7MSH - chains A and D of the 55 polymer chains in the assembly; structure by electron microscopy, 3.23 A resolution.

# Chain A
Molecule: 23S rRNA
Source organism: Mycobacterium tuberculosis (strain ATCC 25618 / H37Rv)
Sequence (3138 nucleotides; row label = number of the first residue in the row):
     1 UUGUAAGUGU CUAAGGGCGC AUGGUGGAUG CCUUGGCAUC GAGAGCCGAU GAAGGACGUG
    61 GGAGGCUGCG AUAUGCCUCG GGGAGCUGUC AACCGAGCGU GGAUCCGAGG AUUUCCGAAU
   121 GGGGAAACCC AGCACGAGUG AUGUCGUGCU ACCCGCAUCU GAAUAUAUAG GGUGCGGGAG
   181 GGAACGCGGG GAAGUGAAAC AUCUCAGUAC CCGUAGGAGG AGAAAACAAU UGUGAUUCCG
   241 CAAGUAGUGG CGAGCGAACG CGGAACAGGC UAAACCGCAC GCAUGGGUAA CCGGGUAGGG
   301 GUUGUGUGUG CGGGGUUGUG GGAGGAUAUG UCUCAGCGCU ACCCGGCUGA GAGGCAGUCA
   361 GAAAGUGUCG UGGUUAGCGG AAGUGGCCUG GGAUGGUCUG CCGUAGACGG UGAGAGCCCG
   421 GUACGCGAAA ACCCGGCACC UGCCUAGUAU CAAUUCCCGA GUAGCAGCGG GCCCGUGGAA
   481 UCCGCUGUGA AUCCGCCGGG ACCACCCGGU AAGCCUAAAU ACUCCUCGAU GACCGAUAGC
   541 GGAUUAGUAC CGUGAGGGAA UGGUGAAAAG UACCCCGGGA GGGGAGUGAA AGAGUACCUG
   601 AAACCGUGUG CCUACAAUCC GUCAGAGCCU CCUUUUCCUC UCCGGAGGAG GGUGGUGAUG
   661 GCGUGCCUUU UGAAGAAUGA GCCUGCGAGU CAGGGACAUG UCGCAAGGUU AACCCGUGUG
   721 GGGUAGCCGC AGCGAAAGCG AGUCUGAAUA GGGCGACCCA CACGCGCAUA CGCGCGUGUG
   781 AAUAGUGGCG UGUUCUGGAC CCGAAGCGGA GUGAUCUACC CAUGGCCAGG GUGAAGCGCG
   841 GGUAAGACCG CGUGGAGGCC CGAACCCACU UAGGUUGAAG ACUGAGGGGA UGAGCUGUGG
   901 GUAGGGGUGA AAGGCCAAUC AAACUCCGUG AUAGCUGGUU CUCCCCGAAA UGCAUUUAGG
   961 UGCAGCGUUG CGUGGUUCAC CGCGGAGGUA GAGCUACUGG AUGGCCGAUG GGCCCUACUA
  1021 GGUUACUGAC GUCAGCCAAA CUCCGAAUGC CGUGGUGUAA AGCGUGGCAG UGAGACGGCG
  1081 GGGGAUAAGC UCCGUACGUC GAAAGGGAAA CAGCCCAGAU CGCCGGCUAA GGCCCCCAAG
  1141 CGUGUGCUAA GUGGGAAAGG AUGUGCAGUC GCAAAGACAA CCAGGAGGUU GGCUUAGAAG
  1201 CAGCCACCCU UGAAAGAGUG CGUAAUAGCU CACUGGUCAA GUGAUUGUGC GCCGAUAAUG
  1261 UAGCGGGGCU CAAGCACACC GCCGAAGCCG CGGCACAUCC ACCUUGUGGU GGGUGUGGGU
  1321 AGGGGAGCGU CCCUCAUUCA GCGAAGCCAC CGGGUGACCG GUGGUGGAGG GUGGGGGAGU
  1381 GAGAAUGCAG GCAUGAGUAG CGACAAGGCA AGUGAGAACC UUGCCCGCCG AAAGACCAAG
  1441 GGUUCCUGGG CCAGGCCAGU CCGCCCAGGG UGAGUCGGGA CCUAAGGCGA GGCCGACAGG
  1501 CGUAGUCGAU GGACAACGGG UUGAUAUUCC CGUACCCGUG UGUGGGCGCC CGUGACGAAU
  1561 CAGCGGUACU AACCACCCAA AACCGGAUCG AUCACUCCCC UUCGGGGGUG UGGAGUUCUG
  1621 GGGCUGCGUG GGAACUUCGC UGGUAGUAGU CAAGCGAAGG GGUGACGCAG GAAGGUAGCC
  1681 GUACCAGUCA GUGGUAACAC UGGGGCAAGC CGGUAGGGAG AGCGAUAGGC AAAUCCGUCG
  1741 CUCACUAAUC CUGAGAGGUG ACGCAUAGCC GGUUGAGGCG AAUUCGGUGA UCCUCUGCUG
  1801 CCAAGAAAAG CCUCUAGCGA GCACACACAC GGCCCGUACC CCAAACCGAC ACAGGUGGUC
  1861 AGGUAGAGCA UACCAAGGCG UACGAGAUAA CUAUGGUUAA GGAACUCGGC AAAAUGCCCC
  1921 CGUAACUUCG GGAGAAGGGG GACCGGAAUA UCGUGAACAC CCUUGCGGUG GGAGCGGGAU
  1981 CCGGUCGCAG AAACCAGUGA GGAGCGACUG UUUACUAAAA ACACAGGUCC GUGCGAAGUC
  2041 GCAAGACGAU GUAUACGGAC UGACGCCUGC CCGGUGCUGG AAGGUUAAGA GGACCCGUUA
  2101 ACCCGCAAGG GUGAAGCGGA GAAUUUAAGC CCCAGUAAAC GGCGGUGGUA ACUAUAACCA
  2161 UCCUAAGGUA GCGAAAUUCC UUGUCGGGUA AGUUCCGACC UGCACGAAUG GCGUAACGAC
  2221 UUCUCAACUG UCUCAACCAU AGACUCGGCG AAAUUGCACU ACGAGUAAAG AUGCUCGUUA
  2281 CGCGCGGCAG GACGAAAAGA CCCCGGGACC UUCACUACAA CUUGGUAUUG AUGUUCGGUA
  2341 CGGUUUGUGU AGGAUAGGUG GGAGACUGUG AAACCUCGAC GCCAGUUGGG GCGGAGUCGU
  2401 UGUUGAAAUA CCACUCUGAU CGUAUUGGGC AUCUAACCUC GAACCCUGAA UCGGGUUUAG
  2461 GGACAGUGCC UGGCGGGUAG UUUAACUGGG GCGGUUGCCU CCUAAAAUGU AACGGAGGCG
  2521 CCCAAAGGUU CCCUCAACCU GGACGGCAAU CAGGUGGCGA GUGUAAAUGC ACAAGGGAGC
  2581 UUGACUGCGA GACUUACAAG UCAAGCAGGG ACGAAAGUCG GGAUUAGUGA UCCGGCACCC
  2641 CCGAGUGGAA GGGGUGUCGC UCAACGGAUA AAAGGUACCC CGGGGAUAAC AGGCUGAUCU
  2701 UCCCCAAGAG UCCAUAUCGA CGGGAUGGUU UGGCACCUCG AUGUCGGCUC GUCGCAUCCU
  2761 GGGGCUGGAG CAGGUCCCAA GGGUUGGGCU GUUCGCCCAU UAAAGCGGCA CGCGAGCUGG
  2821 GUUUAGAACG UCGUGAGACA GUUCGGUCUC UAUCCGCCGC GCGCGUCAGA AACUUGAGGA
  2881 AACCUGUCCC UAGUACGAGA GGACCGGGAC GGACGAACCU CUGGUGCACC AGUUGUCCCG
  2941 CCAGGGGCAC CGCUGGAUAG CCACGUUCGG UCAGGAUAAC CGCUGAAAGC AUCUAAGCGG
  3001 GAAACCUUCU CCAAGAUCAG GUUUCUCACC CACUUGGUGG GAUAAGGCCC CCCGCAGAAC
  3061 ACGGGUUCAA UAGGUCAGAC CUGGAAGCUC AGUAAUGGGU GUAGGGAACU GGUGCUAACC
  3121 GGCCGAAAAC UUACAACA
Not modelled in the structure: 1-4, 1013-1022, 3133-3138
Modified positions: 5MU (5-methyluridine 5'-monophosphate) at position 2177; OMG (o2'-methylguanosine-5'-monophosphate) at position 2791
Metal / ion sites: Mg2+ site 1: C31, G1370; Mg2+ site 2: C46, G217; Mg2+ site 3 near G60 (its only coordinating residue here); Mg2+ site 4 near U72 (its only coordinating residue here); Mg2+ site 5 near U120 (its only coordinating residue here); Mg2+ site 6: A162, U166; Mg2+ site 7: G194, U2481; Mg2+ site 8 near G194 (its only coordinating residue here); Mg2+ site 9: A199, C200; Mg2+ site 10 near G220 (its only coordinating residue here); Mg2+ site 11: G379, G421; Mg2+ site 12: G459, A511; 147 more Mg2+ sites not listed
What the authors report for this chain:
  - conformationally variable residues (side-chain flip): A2081

# Chain D
Name: 50S ribosomal protein L3
Source organism: Mycobacterium tuberculosis (strain ATCC 25618 / H37Rv)
UniProt: P9WH87 (RL3_MYCTU); residue numbers follow UniProt; this construct covers 1-217
Sequence (217 residues; numbered 1 to 217; the number before each row is that of its first residue):
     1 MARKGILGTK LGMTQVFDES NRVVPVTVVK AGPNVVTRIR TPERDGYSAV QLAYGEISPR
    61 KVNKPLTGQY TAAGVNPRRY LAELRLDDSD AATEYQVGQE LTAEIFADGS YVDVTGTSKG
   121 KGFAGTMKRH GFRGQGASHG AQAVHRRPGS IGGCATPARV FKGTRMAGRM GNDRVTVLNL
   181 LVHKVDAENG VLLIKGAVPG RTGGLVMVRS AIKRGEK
Not modelled in the structure: 1, 215-217

# Chain A / chain D interface
Contacting residue pairs (189):
  A872(A) - Gly140(D)  phosphate contact
  G873(A) - Gln142(D)  phosphate contact
  G873(A) - Ala143(D)  phosphate contact
  U875(A) - Gln142(D)  hydrogen bond to the base
  U1259(A) - Thr156(D)  base contact
  U1259(A) - Pro157(D)  base contact
  U1259(A) - Arg159(D)  base contact
  A1889(A) - Phe123(D)  hydrogen bond to the sugar
  A1890(A) - Phe123(D)  sugar contact
  A1890(A) - Ala124(D)  sugar contact
  A1890(A) - Gly125(D)  sugar contact
  A1890(A) - Ala167(D)  sugar contact
  C1891(A) - Arg146(D)  salt bridge to the phosphate
  C1891(A) - Arg147(D)  phosphate contact
  U1892(A) - Ala143(D)  sugar contact
  U1892(A) - Val144(D)  phosphate contact
  U1892(A) - His145(D)  hydrogen bond to the phosphate
  U1892(A) - Arg146(D)  hydrogen bond to the phosphate
  U1892(A) - Arg147(D)  phosphate contact
  A1893(A) - Ala143(D)  phosphate contact
  A1893(A) - His145(D)  salt bridge to the phosphate
  C1905(A) - His139(D)  hydrogen bond to the base
  U1906(A) - His139(D)  sugar contact
  G1908(A) - His139(D)  base contact
  C1910(A) - Ser138(D)  hydrogen bond to the base
  C1910(A) - His139(D)  stacking on the base
  U2231(A) - Ala137(D)  phosphate contact
  U2231(A) - Ser138(D)  sugar contact
  U2231(A) - His139(D)  sugar contact
  C2232(A) - Gly136(D)  phosphate contact
  C2232(A) - Ala137(D)  hydrogen bond to the phosphate
  A2235(A) - Met127(D)  sugar contact
  A2235(A) - Arg133(D)  phosphate contact
  A2236(A) - Met127(D)  phosphate contact
  A2236(A) - Arg146(D)  salt bridge to the phosphate
  C2262(A) - Arg159(D)  hydrogen bond to the phosphate
  G2263(A) - Arg159(D)  salt bridge to the phosphate
  G2286(A) - Phe123(D)  base contact
  G2287(A) - Met166(D)  hydrogen bond to the base
  C2288(A) - Pro148(D)  phosphate contact
  C2288(A) - Ile151(D)  sugar contact
  C2288(A) - Met166(D)  base contact
  A2289(A) - Arg147(D)  salt bridge to the phosphate
  A2289(A) - Gly149(D)  phosphate contact
  A2289(A) - Ile151(D)  sugar contact
  G2290(A) - Gly149(D)  phosphate contact
  G2290(A) - Ser150(D)  phosphate contact
  G2290(A) - Ile151(D)  base contact
  G2290(A) - Gly153(D)  sugar contact
  G2290(A) - Cys154(D)  hydrogen bond to the sugar
  G2290(A) - Pro157(D)  hydrogen bond to the sugar
  G2290(A) - Ala158(D)  hydrogen bond to the base
  G2290(A) - Arg159(D)  base contact
  G2290(A) - Val160(D)  base contact
  G2291(A) - Cys154(D)  sugar contact
  G2291(A) - Ala155(D)  sugar contact
  G2291(A) - Ala158(D)  sugar contact
  C2748(A) - Gln135(D)  base contact
  U2749(A) - Arg133(D)  phosphate contact
  U2749(A) - Gln135(D)  hydrogen bond to the sugar
  U2749(A) - Pro148(D)  hydrogen bond to the sugar
  U2749(A) - Gly149(D)  sugar contact
  U2749(A) - Ser150(D)  base contact
  C2750(A) - Phe132(D)  phosphate contact
  C2750(A) - Arg133(D)  salt bridge to the phosphate
  C2750(A) - Pro148(D)  sugar contact
  C2750(A) - Ser150(D)  hydrogen bond to the sugar
  G2751(A) - Phe132(D)  phosphate contact
  G2751(A) - Arg165(D)  salt bridge to the phosphate
  C2809(A) - Thr156(D)  hydrogen bond to the sugar
  A2810(A) - Cys154(D)  phosphate contact
  A2810(A) - Ala155(D)  hydrogen bond to the phosphate
  A2810(A) - Thr156(D)  hydrogen bond to the phosphate
  G2812(A) - Gly152(D)  hydrogen bond to the base
  G2812(A) - Gly153(D)  sugar contact
  G2812(A) - Cys154(D)  sugar contact
  C2813(A) - Ser150(D)  hydrogen bond to the sugar
  C2813(A) - Gly153(D)  sugar contact
  G2816(A) - Gln135(D)  base contact
  G2816(A) - Val144(D)  sugar contact
  G2816(A) - Arg147(D)  salt bridge to the phosphate
  G2816(A) - Gly149(D)  sugar contact
  G2816(A) - Ser150(D)  base contact
  C2817(A) - Ala141(D)  sugar contact
  C2817(A) - Gln142(D)  sugar contact
  C2817(A) - Val144(D)  sugar contact
  U2818(A) - His139(D)  sugar contact
  U2818(A) - Gly140(D)  sugar contact
  U2818(A) - Gln142(D)  phosphate contact
  U2849(A) - Gln142(D)  phosphate contact
  G2856(A) - Arg159(D)  sugar contact
  G2856(A) - Val160(D)  hydrogen bond to the sugar
  C2857(A) - Val160(D)  sugar contact
  C2857(A) - Phe161(D)  sugar contact
  C2857(A) - Lys162(D)  phosphate contact
  C2857(A) - Gly163(D)  phosphate contact
  C2857(A) - Thr164(D)  sugar contact
  C2857(A) - Met166(D)  base contact
  C2858(A) - Arg129(D)  hydrogen bond to the sugar
  C2858(A) - Lys162(D)  phosphate contact
  C2858(A) - Gly163(D)  phosphate contact
  C2858(A) - Thr164(D)  sugar contact
  C2858(A) - Met166(D)  hydrogen bond to the sugar
  C2858(A) - Ala167(D)  hydrogen bond to the sugar
  G2859(A) - Arg129(D)  salt bridge to the phosphate
  G2859(A) - Arg169(D)  hydrogen bond to the sugar
  C2860(A) - Arg169(D)  sugar contact
  A2871(A) - Asn63(D)  sugar contact
  A2872(A) - Leu66(D)  sugar contact
  A2872(A) - Gln69(D)  hydrogen bond to the base
  A2872(A) - Leu81(D)  sugar contact
  C2873(A) - Arg40(D)  hydrogen bond to the sugar
  C2873(A) - Gln51(D)  hydrogen bond to the sugar
  C2873(A) - Leu81(D)  sugar contact
  C2873(A) - Glu83(D)  hydrogen bond to the sugar
  U2874(A) - Tyr47(D)  hydrogen bond to the sugar
  U2874(A) - Glu83(D)  sugar contact
  U2875(A) - Tyr47(D)  sugar contact
  U2875(A) - Arg85(D)  salt bridge to the phosphate
  G2876(A) - Arg85(D)  salt bridge to the phosphate
  A2917(A) - Val175(D)  sugar contact
  A2917(A) - Pro199(D)  sugar contact
  C2918(A) - Lys10(D)  hydrogen bond to the phosphate
  C2918(A) - Met13(D)  hydrogen bond to the sugar
  C2918(A) - Ser118(D)  phosphate contact
  C2918(A) - Lys119(D)  hydrogen bond to the phosphate
  C2918(A) - Lys121(D)  salt bridge to the phosphate
  C2918(A) - Ala197(D)  sugar contact
  C2918(A) - Val198(D)  sugar contact
  C2918(A) - Pro199(D)  sugar contact
  C2918(A) - Gly200(D)  hydrogen bond to the phosphate
  C2919(A) - Lys10(D)  salt bridge to the phosphate
  C2919(A) - Met13(D)  sugar contact
  C2919(A) - Lys119(D)  salt bridge to the phosphate
  U2920(A) - Met13(D)  base contact
  U2920(A) - Thr14(D)  sugar contact
  U2920(A) - Gln15(D)  hydrogen bond to the sugar
  U2920(A) - Pro25(D)  base contact
  C2921(A) - Gln15(D)  sugar contact
  C2961(A) - Lys119(D)  salt bridge to the phosphate
  C2962(A) - Lys121(D)  phosphate contact
  C2962(A) - Lys128(D)  salt bridge to the phosphate
  U2966(A) - Pro25(D)  sugar contact
  U2967(A) - Leu180(D)  sugar contact
  U2967(A) - Lys195(D)  phosphate contact
  U2967(A) - Gly196(D)  sugar contact
  C2968(A) - Leu178(D)  hydrogen bond to the sugar
  C2968(A) - Asn179(D)  sugar contact
  C2968(A) - Lys195(D)  salt bridge to the phosphate
  G2969(A) - Asn179(D)  hydrogen bond to the phosphate
  G2969(A) - Lys213(D)  hydrogen bond to the phosphate
  G2970(A) - Lys213(D)  salt bridge to the phosphate
  U2971(A) - Lys213(D)  base contact
  C3009(A) - Ile212(D)  sugar contact
  C3009(A) - Lys213(D)  sugar contact
  U3010(A) - Arg3(D)  salt bridge to the phosphate
  U3010(A) - Thr176(D)  hydrogen bond to the phosphate
  C3011(A) - Arg174(D)  salt bridge to the phosphate
  C3011(A) - Thr176(D)  hydrogen bond to the phosphate
  C3012(A) - Arg174(D)  phosphate contact
  U3022(A) - Arg38(D)  hydrogen bond to the sugar
  U3022(A) - Arg40(D)  hydrogen bond to the base
  U3022(A) - Arg44(D)  sugar contact
  U3022(A) - Asp45(D)  hydrogen bond to the sugar
  U3023(A) - Arg44(D)  salt bridge to the phosphate
  U3023(A) - Gln69(D)  hydrogen bond to the base
  U3024(A) - Pro65(D)  hydrogen bond to the sugar
  U3024(A) - Gly68(D)  sugar contact
  U3024(A) - Gln69(D)  sugar contact
  C3025(A) - Lys64(D)  sugar contact
  C3025(A) - Pro65(D)  sugar contact
  A3045(A) - Lys64(D)  phosphate contact
  G3046(A) - Asn63(D)  hydrogen bond to the phosphate
  G3046(A) - Lys64(D)  hydrogen bond to the phosphate
  G3046(A) - Pro65(D)  sugar contact
  G3047(A) - Asn63(D)  hydrogen bond to the phosphate
  C3055(A) - Arg201(D)  sugar contact
  A3056(A) - Asn172(D)  hydrogen bond to the phosphate
  A3056(A) - Arg201(D)  phosphate contact
  G3057(A) - Gly120(D)  phosphate contact
  G3057(A) - Gly122(D)  hydrogen bond to the phosphate
  G3057(A) - Arg169(D)  sugar contact
  A3058(A) - Phe123(D)  phosphate contact
  C3060(A) - Arg169(D)  base contact
  G3064(A) - Arg79(D)  phosphate contact
  G3065(A) - Lys61(D)  salt bridge to the phosphate
  G3065(A) - Arg79(D)  salt bridge to the phosphate
  C3068(A) - Arg60(D)  hydrogen bond to the sugar
  A3069(A) - Arg60(D)  salt bridge to the phosphate
Other interface residues (no listed pair), chain A (90 interface residues in all): G1260, A1911, C2237, G2819, A2916, G3021, U3026, A3061, U3066
Other interface residues (no listed pair), chain D (96 interface residues in all): Ala82, Thr115, Thr117, Gly134, Gly168, Met170, Val177, Thr202, Arg209

# Summary
The interface between chain A and chain D involves 90 residues on one side and 96 on the other; the contacts
include 51 hydrogen bonds, 24 salt bridges and 1 aromatic stacking contact. Polar pairs include
U875(A)-Gln142(D), C1905(A)-His139(D) and C1910(A)-Ser138(D). C31(A) and G1370(A) coordinate Mg2+ site 1. From
the paper: conformational variability at A2081(A).
Chain A is 23S rRNA and chain D is 50S ribosomal protein L3, both from Mycobacterium tuberculosis (strain ATCC
25618 / H37Rv); the structure, Mtb 70SIC in complex with MtbEttA at Pre_R1 state, was determined by electron
microscopy together with 7MSC, 7MSM, 7MSZ, 7MT2, 7MT3 and 7MT7 from the same study.
